8VH5 - chains A and C of the 4 polymer chains in the assembly; structure by electron microscopy, 4.00 A resolution.

== Chain A (and C) ==
Name: Leucine-rich repeat serine/threonine-protein kinase 2
From: Homo sapiens
Notes: EC 2.7.11.1, 3.6.5.-; chain C of this document is another copy of the same molecule, construct and numbering; everything in this record applies to it too
UniProtKB: Q5S007 (LRRK2_HUMAN); numbering as in UniProt (aligned over 1-2527)
Chain sequence (2527 residues; row label = number of the first residue in the row):
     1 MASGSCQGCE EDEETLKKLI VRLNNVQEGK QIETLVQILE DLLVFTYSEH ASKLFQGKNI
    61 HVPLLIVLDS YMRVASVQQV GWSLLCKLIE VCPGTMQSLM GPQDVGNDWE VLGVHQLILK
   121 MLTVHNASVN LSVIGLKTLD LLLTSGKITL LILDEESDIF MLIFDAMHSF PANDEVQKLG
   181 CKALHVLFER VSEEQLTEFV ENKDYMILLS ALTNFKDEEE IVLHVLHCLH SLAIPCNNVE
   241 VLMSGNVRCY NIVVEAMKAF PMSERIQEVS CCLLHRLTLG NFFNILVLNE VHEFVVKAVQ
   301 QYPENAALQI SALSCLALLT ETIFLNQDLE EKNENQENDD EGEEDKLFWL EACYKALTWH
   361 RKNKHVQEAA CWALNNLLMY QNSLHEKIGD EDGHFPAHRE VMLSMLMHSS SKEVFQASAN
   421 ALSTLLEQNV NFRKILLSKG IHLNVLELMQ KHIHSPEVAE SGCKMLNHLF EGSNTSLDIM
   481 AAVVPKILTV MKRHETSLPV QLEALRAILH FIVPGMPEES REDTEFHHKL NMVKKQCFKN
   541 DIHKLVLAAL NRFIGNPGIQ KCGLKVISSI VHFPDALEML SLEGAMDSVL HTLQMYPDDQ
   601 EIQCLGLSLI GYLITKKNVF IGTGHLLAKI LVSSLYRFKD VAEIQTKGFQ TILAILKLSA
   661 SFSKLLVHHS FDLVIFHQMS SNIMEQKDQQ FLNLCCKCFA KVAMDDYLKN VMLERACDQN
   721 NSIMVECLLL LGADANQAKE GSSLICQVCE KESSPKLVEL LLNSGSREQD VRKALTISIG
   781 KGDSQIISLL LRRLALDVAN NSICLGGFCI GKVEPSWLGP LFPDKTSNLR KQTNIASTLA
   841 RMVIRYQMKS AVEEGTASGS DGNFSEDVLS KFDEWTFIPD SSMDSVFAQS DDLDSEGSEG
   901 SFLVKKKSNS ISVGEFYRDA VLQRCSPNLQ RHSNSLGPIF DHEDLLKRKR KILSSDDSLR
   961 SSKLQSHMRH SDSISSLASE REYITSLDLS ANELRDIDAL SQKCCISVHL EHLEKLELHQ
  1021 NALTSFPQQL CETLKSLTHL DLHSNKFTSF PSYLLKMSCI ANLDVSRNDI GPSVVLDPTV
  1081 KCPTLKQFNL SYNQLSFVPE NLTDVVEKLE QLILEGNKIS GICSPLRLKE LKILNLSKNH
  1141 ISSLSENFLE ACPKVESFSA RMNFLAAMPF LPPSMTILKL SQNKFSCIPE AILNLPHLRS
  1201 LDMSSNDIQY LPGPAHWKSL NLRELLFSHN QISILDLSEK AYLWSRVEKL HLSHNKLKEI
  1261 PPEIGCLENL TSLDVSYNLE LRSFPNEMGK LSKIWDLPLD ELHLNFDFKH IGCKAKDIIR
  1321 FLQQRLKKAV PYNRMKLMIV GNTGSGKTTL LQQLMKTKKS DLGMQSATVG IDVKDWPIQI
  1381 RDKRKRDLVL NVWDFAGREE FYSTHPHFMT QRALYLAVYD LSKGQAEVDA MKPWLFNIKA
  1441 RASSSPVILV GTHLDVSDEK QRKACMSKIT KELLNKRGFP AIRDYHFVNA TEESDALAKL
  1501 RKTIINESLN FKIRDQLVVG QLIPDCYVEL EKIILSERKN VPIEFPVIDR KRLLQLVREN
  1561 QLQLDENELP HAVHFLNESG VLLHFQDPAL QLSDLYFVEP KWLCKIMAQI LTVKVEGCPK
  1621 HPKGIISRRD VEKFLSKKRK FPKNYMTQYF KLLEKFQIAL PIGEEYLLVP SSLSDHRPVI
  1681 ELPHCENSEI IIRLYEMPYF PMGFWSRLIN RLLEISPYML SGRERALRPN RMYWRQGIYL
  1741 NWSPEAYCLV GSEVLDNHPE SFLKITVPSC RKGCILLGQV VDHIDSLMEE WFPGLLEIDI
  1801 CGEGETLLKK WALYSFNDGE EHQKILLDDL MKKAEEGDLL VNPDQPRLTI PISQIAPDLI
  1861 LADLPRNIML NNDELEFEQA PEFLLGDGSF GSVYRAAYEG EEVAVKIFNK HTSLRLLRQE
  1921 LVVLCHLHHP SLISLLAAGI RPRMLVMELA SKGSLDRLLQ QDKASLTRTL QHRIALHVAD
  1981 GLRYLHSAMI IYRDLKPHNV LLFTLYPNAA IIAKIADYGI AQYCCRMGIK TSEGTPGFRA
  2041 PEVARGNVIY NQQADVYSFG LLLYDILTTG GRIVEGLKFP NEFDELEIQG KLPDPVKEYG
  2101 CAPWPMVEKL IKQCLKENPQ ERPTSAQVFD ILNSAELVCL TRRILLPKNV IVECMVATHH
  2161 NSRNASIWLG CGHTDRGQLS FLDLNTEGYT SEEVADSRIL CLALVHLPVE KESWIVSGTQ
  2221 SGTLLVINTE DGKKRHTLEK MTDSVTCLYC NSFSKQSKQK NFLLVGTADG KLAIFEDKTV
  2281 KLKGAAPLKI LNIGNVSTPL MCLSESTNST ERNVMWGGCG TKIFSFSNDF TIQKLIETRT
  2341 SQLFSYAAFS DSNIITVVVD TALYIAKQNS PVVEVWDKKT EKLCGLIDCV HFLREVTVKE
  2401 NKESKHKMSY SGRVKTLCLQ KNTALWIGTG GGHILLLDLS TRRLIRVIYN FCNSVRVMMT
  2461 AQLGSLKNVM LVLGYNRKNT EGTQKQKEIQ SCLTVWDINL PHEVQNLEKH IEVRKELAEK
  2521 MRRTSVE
Not modelled in the structure: 1-11, 26-28, 73-74, 102-112, 327-343, 513-524, 738-742, 825-832, 852-981, 1358-1364, 1382-1383, 1458-1462, 1613-1621, 1631-1641, 1660-1667, 1715-1728, 1799-1804, 2023-2030, 2252-2259, 2340-2345, 2397-2409, 2478-2487
Differences from the reference sequence: conflict His50 (Arg in Q5S007), Thr1647 (Ser in Q5S007), Thr2397 (Met in Q5S007)
Small-molecule neighbours:
  - AMP-PNP (ANP; phosphoaminophosphonic acid-adenylate ester): Asp1887, Gly1888, Phe1890, Gly1891, Val1893, Ala1904, Lys1906, Met1947, Glu1948, Leu1949, Ala1950, Ser1954, His1998, Asn1999, Leu2001
  - GDP (guanosine-5'-diphosphate): Thr1343, Gly1344, Ser1345, Gly1346, Lys1347, Thr1348, Thr1349, Gln1365, Ser1366, Ala1367, Thr1368, Phe1395, Gly1397, Thr1452, His1453, Asp1455, Asn1489, Thr1491
From the paper describing this entry:
  - post-translational modification sites: Ser1292 (citing earlier work)

== How chain A and chain C interact ==
Residue-residue contacts - 22 pairs, chain A then chain C:
  Pro1622(A) - Arg1677(C)
  Leu1673(A) - Val1679(C)  hydrophobic
  Ser1674(A) - Arg1677(C)
  His1676(A) - His1676(C)  hydrogen bond
  Arg1677(A) - Pro1622(C)
  Arg1677(A) - Ser1674(C)
  Val1679(A) - Leu1673(C)  hydrophobic
  Val1679(A) - Arg1731(C)
  Val1679(A) - Tyr1733(C)  hydrogen bond (backbone-backbone)
  Ile1680(A) - Met1732(C)  hydrophobic
  Glu1681(A) - Asn1730(C)
  Glu1681(A) - Arg1731(C)  hydrogen bond (backbone-backbone)
  Pro1683(A) - Asn1730(C)
  Asn1730(A) - Glu1681(C)
  Asn1730(A) - Pro1683(C)
  Asn1730(A) - Tyr1739(C)
  Arg1731(A) - Glu1681(C)  hydrogen bond (backbone-backbone)
  Met1732(A) - Ile1680(C)  hydrophobic
  Tyr1733(A) - Val1679(C)
  Tyr1739(A) - Asn1730(C)
  Trp1742(A) - Pro1744(C)
  Pro1744(A) - Trp1742(C)
Other interface residues (no listed pair), chain A (19 interface residues in all): Pro1678, Pro1729, Ser1743
Other interface residues (no listed pair), chain C (19 interface residues in all): Pro1678, Pro1729, Ser1743

== In short ==
The chain A/chain C interface involves 19 residues from each chain; the contacts include 4 hydrogen bonds.
Among the polar pairs are His1676(A)-His1676(C), Val1679(A)-Tyr1733(C) and Glu1681(A)-Arg1731(C). Ligands of
chain A: GDP and AMP-PNP. The paper reports a modification site at Ser1292(A).
Both chains are Leucine-rich repeat serine/threonine-protein kinase 2 (Homo sapiens). Entry 8VH5 (Cryo-EM
structure of Rab12-LRRK2 complex in the LRRK2 dimer state) was determined by electron microscopy together with
8VH4 from the same study.
